8X51 - chains B and E of the 4 polymer chains in the assembly; structure by electron microscopy, 2.92 A resolution.

[Chain B]
Molecule: Endonuclease GajA
Source organism: Bacillus cereus VD045
Notes: EC 3.1.-.-
Reference sequence: J8H9C1 (GAJA_BACC6); residues 1-578 here = UniProt positions 1-578
Chain sequence (578 residues; row label = number of the first residue in the row):
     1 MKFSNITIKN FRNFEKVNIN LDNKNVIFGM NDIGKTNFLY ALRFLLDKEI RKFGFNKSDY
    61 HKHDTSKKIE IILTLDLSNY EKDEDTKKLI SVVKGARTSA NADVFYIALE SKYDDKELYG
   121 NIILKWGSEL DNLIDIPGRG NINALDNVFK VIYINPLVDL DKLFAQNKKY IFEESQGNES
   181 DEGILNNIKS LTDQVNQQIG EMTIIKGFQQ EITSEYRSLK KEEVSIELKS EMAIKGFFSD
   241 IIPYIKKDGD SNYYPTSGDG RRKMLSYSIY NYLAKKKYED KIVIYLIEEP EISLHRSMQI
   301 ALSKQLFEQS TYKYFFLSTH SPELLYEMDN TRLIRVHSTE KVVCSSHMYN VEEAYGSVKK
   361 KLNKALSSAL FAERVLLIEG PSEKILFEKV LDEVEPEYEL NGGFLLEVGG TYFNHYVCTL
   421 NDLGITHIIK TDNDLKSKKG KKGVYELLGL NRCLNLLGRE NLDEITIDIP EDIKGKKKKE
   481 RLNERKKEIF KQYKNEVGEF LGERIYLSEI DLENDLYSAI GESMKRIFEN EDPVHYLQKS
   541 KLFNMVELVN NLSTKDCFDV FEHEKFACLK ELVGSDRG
Disordered / not traced: 157-280, 352-357, 576-578
Swiss-Prot annotation at these positions:
  - binding site (ATP): Asp32 to Thr36
  - binding site (a divalent metal cation): Glu379, Glu383, Asp463, Glu464, Glu513
  - site (Interaction with GajB): Lys94, Arg97
  - mutagenesis: Lys35 (K35A: Retains endonuclease activity), His320 (H320A: Retains endonuclease activity, ATP only partially inhibits endonuclease activity), Glu379 (E379A: Loss of endonuclease activity), Asp511 (D511A: Loss of endonuclease activity), Lys541 (K541A: Loss of endonuclease activity)
Ion coordination: Ca2+: Glu379, Asp432 (shared with 1 residue of chain F)

[Chain E]
Molecule: 21-nt DNA strand
Sequence (21 nucleotides; row label = number of the first residue in the row):
     1 TTTAATAACC CGGTTATTTT T
Ion coordination: Ca2+: DC11 (shared with 2 residues of chain A)

[Chain B / chain E interface]
Contacting residue pairs (16):
  Gly409(B) - DG12(E)  hydrogen bond to the base
  Tyr412(B) - DG13(E)  sugar contact
  His415(B) - DG13(E)  phosphate contact
  His415(B) - DT14(E)  salt bridge to the phosphate
  Lys436(B) - DT15(E)  base contact
  Lys438(B) - DA16(E)  phosphate contact
  Lys438(B) - DT17(E)  salt bridge to the phosphate
  Lys439(B) - DT17(E)  base contact
  Gly440(B) - DT17(E)  phosphate contact
  Gly440(B) - DT18(E)  phosphate contact
  Glu446(B) - DA16(E)  sugar contact
  Lys474(B) - DT6(E)  salt bridge to the phosphate
  Lys474(B) - DA7(E)  salt bridge to the phosphate
  Gly475(B) - DT6(E)  phosphate contact
  Lys476(B) - DA5(E)  salt bridge to the phosphate
  His535(B) - DA5(E)  salt bridge to the phosphate
Also at the interface, not in a pair above, chain B (18 interface residues in all): Lys361, Gly410, Asn414, Lys441, Asn455, Asn461

[Summary]
18 residues of chain B and 10 residues of chain E are in contact, with 1 hydrogen bond and 6 salt bridges.
Polar contacts include Gly409(B)-DG12(E), His415(B)-DT14(E) and Lys438(B)-DT17(E).
Chain B is Endonuclease GajA (Bacillus cereus VD045) and chain E is a 21-nt DNA strand; the structure,
Structure of DNA-bound GajA dimer (focused refinement), was determined by electron microscopy together with
8JQB, 8JQC, 8WY5 and 8X5N from the same study.
